Entry 1IZY (X-ray diffraction, 2.80 A resolution); this record covers chains A and B.

[Chain A (and B)]
Molecule: Hsp31
From: Escherichia coli
Notes: chain B of this document is another copy of the same molecule, construct and numbering; everything in this record applies to it too
UniProt: Q8XB78 (HCHA_ECO57); residue numbers follow UniProt; this construct covers 1-283
Sequence (283 residues; numbered 1 to 283; the number before each row is that of its first residue):
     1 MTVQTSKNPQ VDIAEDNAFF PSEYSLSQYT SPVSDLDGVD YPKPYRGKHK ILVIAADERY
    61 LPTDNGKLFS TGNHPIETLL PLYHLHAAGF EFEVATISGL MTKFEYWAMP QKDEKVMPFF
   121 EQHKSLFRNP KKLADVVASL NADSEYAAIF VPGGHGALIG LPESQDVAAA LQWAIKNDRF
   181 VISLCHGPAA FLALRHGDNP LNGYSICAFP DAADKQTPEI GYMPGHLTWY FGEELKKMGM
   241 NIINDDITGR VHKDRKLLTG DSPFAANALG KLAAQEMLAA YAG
Unresolved in the structure: 1-5, 282-283
Swiss-Prot annotation at these positions:
  - active site: Cys185 (Nucleophile)
  - binding site (Zn(2+)): His86, Glu91, His123

[How chain A and chain B interact]
Pairs across the interface (28; chain A residue first):
  Tyr41(A) with Ser125(B), hydrogen bond (backbone-side chain)
  Pro42(A) with Ser125(B), hydrogen bond (backbone-side chain); Asn129(B), hydrogen bond (backbone-side chain)
  Lys43(A) with Asn129(B)
  Pro44(A) with Ser125(B)
  Arg46(A) with Glu93(B); Lys131(B)
  Gly47(A) with Lys50(B)
  Lys50(A) with Gly47(B)
  Tyr83(A) with Gln122(B)
  His86(A) with Gln122(B); His123(B), hydrogen bond
  Glu93(A) with Arg46(B)
  Lys115(A) with Gln122(B)
  Pro118(A) with Pro118(B), hydrophobic
  Phe119(A) with Gln122(B), hydrogen bond (backbone-side chain)
  Gln122(A) with Tyr83(B); His86(B); Lys115(B); Phe119(B), hydrogen bond (side chain-backbone); Gln122(B)
  His123(A) with His86(B), hydrogen bond
  Ser125(A) with Tyr41(B), hydrogen bond (side chain-backbone); Pro42(B), hydrogen bond (side chain-backbone); Pro44(B)
  Asn129(A) with Pro42(B), hydrogen bond (side chain-backbone); Lys43(B)
  Lys131(A) with Arg46(B)
Interface residues without a listed pair, chain A (21 interface residues in all): Ala87, Glu114, Leu126
Interface residues without a listed pair, chain B (20 interface residues in all): Glu114, Leu126

[In short]
21 residues of chain A face 20 of chain B across their interface; the contacts include 10 hydrogen bonds.
Polar pairs include Tyr41(A)-Ser125(B), Pro42(A)-Ser125(B) and Pro42(A)-Asn129(B). UniProt lists active-site
residue Cys185(A) and 3 Zn2+-binding residues on chain A.
Chain A and chain B are both Hsp31 (Escherichia coli); the structure, Crystal structure of Hsp31, was
determined by X-ray diffraction (same publication as 1J42 and 1IZZ).
